PDB entry 7L1D | X-ray diffraction, 3.11 A resolution | chains D and E

== Chain D ==
Molecule: T cell receptor, alpha chain
Organism: Homo sapiens
Amino-acid sequence (206 residues; numbered 1 to 206; the number before each row is that of its first residue):
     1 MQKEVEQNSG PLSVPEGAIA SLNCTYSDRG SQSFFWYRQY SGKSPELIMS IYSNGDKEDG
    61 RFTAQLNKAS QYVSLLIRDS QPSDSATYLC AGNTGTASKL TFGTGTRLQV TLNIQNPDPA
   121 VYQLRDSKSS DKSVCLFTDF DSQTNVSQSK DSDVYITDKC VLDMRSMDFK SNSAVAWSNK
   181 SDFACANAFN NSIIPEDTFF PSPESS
Disordered / not traced: 1-7, 129-132, 199-206
Disulfide bonds: C24-C90, C135-C185

== Chain E ==
Molecule: T cell receptor, beta chain
Organism: Homo sapiens
Amino-acid sequence (249 residues; numbered 1 to 249; the number before each row is that of its first residue):
     1 MDSGVTQTPK HLITATGQRV TLRCSPRSGD LSVYWYQQSL DQGLQFLIQY YNGEERAKGN
    61 ILERFSAQQF PDLHSELNLS SLELGDSALY FCASSGLAGG PVSGANVLTF GAGSRLTVLE
   121 DLNKVFPPEV AVFEPSEAEI SHTQKATLVC LATGFFPDHV ELSWWVNGKE VHSGVCTDPQ
   181 PLKEQPALND SRYSLSSRLR VSATFWQNPR NHFRCQVQFY GLSENDEWTQ DRAKPVTQIV
   241 SAEAWGRAD
Disordered / not traced: 1-2
Disulfide bonds: C24-C92, C150-C215

== How chain D and chain E interact ==
Disulfides between the chains: C160(D)-C176(E)
Pairs across the interface (72; chain D residue first):
  Y37(D) - L108(E)
  Y37(D) - F110(E)  hydrophobic
  Q39(D) - Q38(E)  hydrogen bond
  Q39(D) - F91(E)
  K43(D) - F91(E)
  S44(D) - F91(E)
  S44(D) - G111(E)
  P45(D) - L44(E)  hydrophobic
  P45(D) - F110(E)
  L47(D) - V107(E)  hydrophobic
  T96(D) - S95(E)
  T96(D) - N106(E)  hydrogen bond
  A97(D) - Y34(E)  hydrogen bond (backbone-side chain)
  A97(D) - Q49(E)  hydrogen bond (backbone-side chain)
  A97(D) - R56(E)  hydrogen bond (backbone-side chain)
  S98(D) - Y34(E)  hydrogen bond (backbone-side chain)
  K99(D) - F46(E)
  L100(D) - Y36(E)  hydrogen bond (backbone-side chain)
  L100(D) - L108(E)  hydrophobic
  F102(D) - Y36(E)  hydrophobic
  F102(D) - L44(E)  hydrophobic
  F102(D) - F110(E)  hydrophobic
  D118(D) - H142(E)  salt bridge
  D118(D) - T143(E)
  Y122(D) - S136(E)
  Y122(D) - A138(E)  hydrophobic
  Y122(D) - E139(E)
  Y122(D) - H142(E)
  Y122(D) - T143(E)
  Q123(D) - S136(E)
  L124(D) - F133(E)  hydrophobic
  L124(D) - E134(E)
  L124(D) - P135(E)
  L124(D) - S136(E)
  L124(D) - T147(E)
  L124(D) - V149(E)  hydrophobic
  D126(D) - V132(E)
  D126(D) - F133(E)
  D126(D) - E134(E)
  S133(D) - F133(E)
  V134(D) - F133(E)  hydrophobic
  L136(D) - E139(E)
  L136(D) - T147(E)
  L136(D) - R198(E)
  T138(D) - R200(E)  hydrogen bond
  D139(D) - T143(E)
  D139(D) - R200(E)  salt bridge
  Y155(D) - L182(E)  hydrophobic
  Y155(D) - E184(E)
  I156(D) - L182(E)
  T157(D) - D178(E)
  T157(D) - S196(E)
  C160(D) - C176(E)  disulfide
  C160(D) - T177(E)
  C160(D) - R198(E)  hydrogen bond
  V161(D) - C176(E)  hydrogen bond (backbone-side chain)
  L162(D) - G174(E)
  L162(D) - V175(E)
  L162(D) - C176(E)
  L162(D) - R198(E)
  L162(D) - R200(E)
  D163(D) - S173(E)
  D163(D) - G174(E)  hydrogen bond (backbone-backbone)
  M164(D) - R200(E)
  R165(D) - S173(E)  hydrogen bond (backbone-side chain)
  F169(D) - K145(E)
  S171(D) - R200(E)  hydrogen bond
  S173(D) - R198(E)  hydrogen bond
  V175(D) - R198(E)
  W177(D) - L151(E)  hydrophobic
  W177(D) - S194(E)
  T198(D) - H142(E)
Other interface residues (no listed pair), chain D (46 interface residues in all): G42, L89, T101, R125, K128, D158, K159, S166, M167
Other interface residues (no listed pair), chain E (49 interface residues in all): Y51, A57, K58, L89, T153, H172, P179, V201, S202, R247

== In short ==
The interface between chain D and chain E involves 46 residues on one side and 49 on the other, with 1
disulfide bond, 14 hydrogen bonds and 2 salt bridges. Polar contacts include D118(D)-H142(E), D139(D)-R200(E)
and Q39(D)-Q38(E).
Chain D is T cell receptor, alpha chain and chain E is T cell receptor, beta chain, both from Homo sapiens;
the structure, Crystal structure of human 21LT2-2 TCR bound to HLA-A*03:01 in complex with a mutant PIK3CA
peptide, was determined by X-ray diffraction (same publication as 7L1B, 7L1C and 7RRG).
